Entry 8OJ4 (electron microscopy, 4.35 A resolution (low resolution: residue-level contacts below are approximate; hydrogen-bond / salt-bridge calls are withheld)); this record covers chains A and B of the 7 polymer chains in the assembly.

[Chain A (and B)]
Protein: Intermembrane phospholipid transport system binding protein MlaD
From: Escherichia coli
Notes: chain B of this document is another copy of the same molecule, construct and numbering; everything in this record applies to it too
UniProtKB: P64604 (MLAD_ECOLI); numbering as in UniProt (aligned over 1-183)
Sequence (183 residues; numbered 1 to 183; the number before each row is that of its first residue):
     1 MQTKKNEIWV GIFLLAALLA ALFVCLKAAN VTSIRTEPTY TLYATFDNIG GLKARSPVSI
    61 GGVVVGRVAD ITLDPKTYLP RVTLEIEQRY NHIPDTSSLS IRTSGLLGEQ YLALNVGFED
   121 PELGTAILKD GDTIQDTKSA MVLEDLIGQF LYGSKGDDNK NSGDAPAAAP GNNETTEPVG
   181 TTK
Disordered / not traced: 1-35, 153-183
What the authors report for this chain:
  - mutagenesis - F118E, E119K, D120K, Q149C/L151C, L151C: abolished growth in response to SDS/EDTA
  - mutagenesis - E122K: unchanged growth
  - mutagenesis - Q149C: unchanged growth in response to SDS/EDTA

[Interface between chain A and chain B]
Pairs across the interface (4; chain A residue first):
  G61(A) - I49(B)
  N91(A) - Y78(B)
  I93(A) - Y78(B)
  Q149(A) - L151(B)
Interface residues without a listed pair, chain A (11 interface residues in all): V63, Y90, H92, I101, R102, G105, L106
Interface residues without a listed pair, chain B (8 interface residues in all): N48, I71, L73, L143, E144

[Overview]
Chain A and chain B form an interface of 11 and 8 residues respectively. The paper reports that F118E, E119K
and D120K of chain A, among others, abolish growth in response to SDS/EDTA; E122K of chain A leaves growth
unchanged; 7 substitutions were tested in all.
Both chains are Intermembrane phospholipid transport system binding protein MlaD (Escherichia coli). Entry
8OJ4 (Structure of the MlaCD complex (1:6 stoichiometry)) was determined by electron microscopy (same
publication as 8OJG).
